Entry 7LGH (electron microscopy, 8.90 A resolution (very low resolution: no residue pairs are listed; an interface is given only as per-side residue counts)); this record covers chains P and T of the 22 polymer chains in the assembly.

# Chain P (and T)
Molecule: Capsid protein
Organism: Escherichia phage Qbeta
Notes: chain T of this document is another copy of the same molecule, construct and numbering; everything in this record applies to it too
UniProtKB: P03615 (CAPSD_BPQBE); residues 0-132 here correspond to UniProt positions 1-133 (UniProt number = residue number + 1)
Chain sequence (133 residues; numbered 0 to 132; the number before each row is that of its first residue; numbering starts at 0):
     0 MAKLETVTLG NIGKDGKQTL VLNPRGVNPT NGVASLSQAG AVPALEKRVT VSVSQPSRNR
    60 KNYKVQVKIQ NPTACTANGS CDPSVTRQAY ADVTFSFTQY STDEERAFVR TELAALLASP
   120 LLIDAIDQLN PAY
Disordered / not traced: 0
Swiss-Prot annotation at these positions:
  - site: Y89 (RNA-binding)

# How chain P and chain T interact
At this resolution (9 A) residue pairs are not listed: 13 residues of chain P and 14 of chain T lie at the interface.
Disulfides between the chains: C74(P)-C80(T)

# In short
13 residues of chain P face 14 of chain T across their interface.
Both chains are Capsid protein (Escherichia phage Qbeta). Entry 7LGH (Asymmetric unit for phage Qbeta small
prolate particle) was determined by electron microscopy together with 7LGE, 7LGF, 7LGG and 7LHD from the same
study.
